Entry 8EO8 (X-ray diffraction, 2.30 A resolution); this record covers chains C and E of the 5 polymer chains in the assembly.

# Chain C
Protein: Nucleoprotein NP8 epitope
Amino-acid sequence (9 residues; numbered 1 to 9; the number before each row is that of its first residue):
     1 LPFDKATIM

# Chain E
Protein: 3180 beta chain
Source organism: Homo sapiens
Amino-acid sequence (246 residues; row label = number of the first residue in the row; note: 10 numbers in that range are skipped by the numbering (no residue carries them; nothing is unmodelled there)):
     2 AVVSQHPSRVICKSGTSVKIECRSLDFQ
    36 ATTMFWYRQFPKQSLMLMATSNEG
    63 SKATYEQGVEKDKFLINHA
    83 SLTLSTLTVTSAHPEDSSFYICSAGPTSGRTDTQYFGPGTRLTVLEDLKN
   133 VFPPEVAVFEPSEAEISHTQKATLVCLATGFYPDHVELSWWVNGKEVHSG
   183 VCTDPQPLKEQPALNDSRYALSSRLRVSATFWQNPRNHFRCQVQFYGLSE
   233 NDEWTQDRAKPVTQIVSAEAWGRAD
Disulfide bonds: Cys23-Cys104, Cys158-Cys223

# Chain C / chain E interface
Residue-residue contacts - 13 pairs, chain C then chain E:
  Asp4(C) with Gly111(E); Arg112(E), salt bridge
  Lys5(C) with Thr109(E); Ser110(E); Arg112(E), hydrogen bond (side chain-backbone); Thr113(E), hydrogen bond (side chain-backbone); Asp114(E), salt bridge
  Ala6(C) with Thr109(E); Ser110(E), hydrogen bond (backbone-backbone)
  Thr7(C) with Pro108(E); Thr109(E), hydrogen bond
  Ile8(C) with Gln29(E); Thr37(E)

# In short
The interface between chain C and chain E involves 5 residues on one side and 9 on the other; the contacts
include 4 hydrogen bonds and 2 salt bridges. Polar pairs include Asp4(C)-Arg112(E), Lys5(C)-Asp114(E) and
Lys5(C)-Arg112(E).
Chain C is Nucleoprotein NP8 epitope and chain E is 3180 beta chain (Homo sapiens); the structure,
Cross-reactive 3180 TCR recognition of HLA-B*35:01-NP8 epitope from 2005 H1N1 influenza strain, was determined
by X-ray diffraction.
